PDB entry 1LN0 | X-ray diffraction, 2.00 A resolution | chains A and B

== Chain A (and B) ==
Protein: intron-associated endonuclease 1
Organism: Enterobacteria phage T4
Notes: EC 3.1.-.-; fragment: catalytic domain (residues 1 to 97); chain B of this document is another copy of the same molecule, construct and numbering; everything in this record applies to it too
UniProtKB: P13299 (TEV1_BPT4); residue numbers follow UniProt; this construct covers 1-97
Sequence (97 residues; each row starts with the number of its first residue):
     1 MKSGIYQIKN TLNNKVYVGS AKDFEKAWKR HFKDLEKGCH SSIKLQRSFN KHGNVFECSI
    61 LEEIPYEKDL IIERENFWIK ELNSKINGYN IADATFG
Disordered / not traced: 1, 94-97 (chain B: 95-97)
Sequence notes: engineered mutation Ala-27 (Arg in P13299)

== Interface between chain A and chain B ==
Pairs across the interface - 4 pairs, chain A then chain B:
  Lys-37(A) / His-40(B)  hydrogen bond (side chain-backbone)
  Cys-39(A) / Cys-39(B)  disulfide
  His-40(A) / Lys-37(B)  hydrogen bond (backbone-side chain)
  Ser-41(A) / Lys-37(B)
Interface residues without a listed pair, chain A (6 interface residues in all): Lys-22, Gly-38
Interface residues without a listed pair, chain B (6 interface residues in all): Lys-22, Gly-38, Ser-41
Inter-chain disulfides: Cys-39(A)/Cys-39(B)

== In short ==
Chain A and chain B each contribute 6 residues to their interface, with 1 disulfide bond and 2 hydrogen bonds.
The hydrogen-bonded pair is Lys-37(A)/His-40(B).
Both chains are intron-associated endonuclease 1 (Enterobacteria phage T4). Entry 1LN0 (Structure of the
Catalytic Domain of Homing Endonuclease I-TevI) was determined by X-ray diffraction, deposited together with
1MK0.
